Entry 9FQP (X-ray diffraction, 2.50 A resolution); this record covers chain A.

Chain A:
Molecule: Epidermal growth factor receptor
From: Homo sapiens
Notes: EC 2.7.10.1
UniProt: P00533 (EGFR_HUMAN); residue numbers follow UniProt; this construct covers 695-1022
Chain sequence (338 residues; numbered 694 to 1028 plus 3 insertion-coded residues; the number before each row is that of its first residue; a row labelled like 770A-770C holds insertion residues (770A, then the next letters in order)):
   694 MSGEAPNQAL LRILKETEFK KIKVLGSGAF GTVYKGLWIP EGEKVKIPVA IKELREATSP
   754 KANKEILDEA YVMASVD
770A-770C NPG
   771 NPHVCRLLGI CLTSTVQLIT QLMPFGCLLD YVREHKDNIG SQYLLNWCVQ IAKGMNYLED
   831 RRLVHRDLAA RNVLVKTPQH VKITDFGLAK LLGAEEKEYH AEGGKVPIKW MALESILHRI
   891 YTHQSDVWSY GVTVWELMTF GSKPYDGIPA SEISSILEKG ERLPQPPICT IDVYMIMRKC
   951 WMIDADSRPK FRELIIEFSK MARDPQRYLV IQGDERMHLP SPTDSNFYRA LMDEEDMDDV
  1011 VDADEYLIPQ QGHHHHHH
Not modelled in the structure: 694-700, 748-754, 991-1014, 1021-1028
Sequence notes: initiating methionine (694); insertion (770A-770C); engineered mutation Arg948 (Val in P00533); expression tag (1023-1028)
Ligand contacts: A1IEZ ((7S)-3-[(3-chloranyl-2-methoxy-phenyl)amino]-2-(3-fluoranylpyridin-4-yl)-7-(2-methoxyethyl)-1,5,6,7-tetrahydropyrrolo[3,2-c]pyridin-4-one): Leu718, Gly719, Phe723, Val726, Ala743, Ile744, Lys745, Glu762, Met766, Leu777, Leu788, Ile789, Thr790, Gln791, Leu792, Met793, Cys797, Arg841, Asn842, Leu844, Thr854, Asp855
Curated features (UniProtKB/Swiss-Prot):
  - active site: Asp837 (Proton acceptor)
  - binding site (ATP): Leu718 to Val726, Lys745, Thr790, Gln791, Asp855
  - site: Tyr1016 (Important for interaction with PIK3C2B)
  - modified residue: Ser695 (Phosphoserine), Lys745 (N6-(2-hydroxyisobutyryl)lysine), Tyr869 (Phosphotyrosine), Ser991 (Phosphoserine), Ser995 (Phosphoserine), Tyr998 (Phosphotyrosine), Tyr1016 (Phosphotyrosine)
  - cross-link (Glycyl lysine isopeptide (Lys-Gly)): Lys716 (interchain with G-Cter in ubiquitin), Lys737 (interchain with G-Cter in ubiquitin), Lys754 (interchain with G-Cter in ubiquitin), Lys757 (interchain with G-Cter in ubiquitin), Lys867 (interchain with G-Cter in ubiquitin), Lys929 (interchain with G-Cter in ubiquitin), Lys960 (interchain with G-Cter in ubiquitin), Lys970 (interchain with G-Cter in ubiquitin)
What the authors report for this chain:
  - binding site for A1IEZ: Leu718, Gly719, Phe723, Val726, Lys745, Met766, Leu788, Thr790, Met793, Asp855
  - contacts within the chain: Lys745-Glu762 (salt bridge)

In short:
Chain A binds compound A1IEZ. Curated annotation (UniProt) lists active-site residue Asp837 and 13 ATP-binding
residues. The paper reports a binding site for A1IEZ at Leu718, Gly719 and Phe723 among others; contacts
within the chain involving Glu762 and Lys745.
Chain A is Epidermal growth factor receptor (Homo sapiens); the structure, EGFR Exon20 insertion mutant NPG
bound with Compound 23, was determined by X-ray diffraction, deposited together with 9FQS and 9FRD.
